Entry 9H1D (X-ray diffraction, 1.80 A resolution); this record covers chain A.

[Chain A]
Name: Angiotensin-converting enzyme
From: Homo sapiens
Notes: EC 3.2.1.-, 3.4.15.1
Reference sequence: P12821 (ACE_HUMAN); residues 37-633 here correspond to UniProt positions 642-1238 (UniProt number = residue number + 605)
Sequence (597 residues; numbered 37 to 633; the number before each row is that of its first residue):
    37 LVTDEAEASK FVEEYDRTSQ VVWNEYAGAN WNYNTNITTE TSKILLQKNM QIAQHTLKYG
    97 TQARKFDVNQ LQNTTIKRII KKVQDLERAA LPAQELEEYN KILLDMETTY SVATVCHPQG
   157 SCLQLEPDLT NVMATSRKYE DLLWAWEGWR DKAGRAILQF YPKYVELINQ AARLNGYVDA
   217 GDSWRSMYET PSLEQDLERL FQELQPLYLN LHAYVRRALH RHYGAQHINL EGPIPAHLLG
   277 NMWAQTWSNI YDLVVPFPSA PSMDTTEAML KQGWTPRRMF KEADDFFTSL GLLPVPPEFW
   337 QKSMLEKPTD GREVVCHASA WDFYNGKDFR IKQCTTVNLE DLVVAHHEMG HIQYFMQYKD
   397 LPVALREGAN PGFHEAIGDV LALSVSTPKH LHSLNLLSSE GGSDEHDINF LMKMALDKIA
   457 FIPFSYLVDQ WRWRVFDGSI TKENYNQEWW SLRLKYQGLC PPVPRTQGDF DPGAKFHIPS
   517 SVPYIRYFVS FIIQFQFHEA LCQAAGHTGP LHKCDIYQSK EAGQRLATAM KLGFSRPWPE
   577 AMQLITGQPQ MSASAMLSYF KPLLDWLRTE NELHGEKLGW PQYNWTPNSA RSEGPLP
Unresolved in the structure: 37-39, 626-633
Differences from the reference sequence: engineered mutation Gly64 (Glu669 in P12821), Gln90 (Asn695 in P12821), Gln155 (Asn760 in P12821), Gln337 (Asn942 in P12821), Gln586 (Asn1191 in P12821)
Cystine bridges: Cys152-Cys158, Cys352-Cys370, Cys538-Cys550
Glycans and other covalent adducts: N-acetylglucosamine (NAG) linked to Asn72; glycan linked to Asn109
Bound ions: Zn2+: His383, His387, Glu411 (together with A1IRR)
Small-molecule neighbours: A1IRR ((2S,5R)-5-(4-methylphenyl)-1-[2-[[(2S)-3-phenyl-2-sulfanyl-propanoyl]amino]ethanoyl]pyrrolidine-2-carboxylic acid): Gln281, His353, Ala354, Ser355, Ala356, Glu376, Val379, Val380, His383, Glu384, His387, Glu411, Asp415, Phe457, Lys511, Phe512, His513, Val518, Tyr520, Tyr523
UniProt features mapped onto this chain:
  - active site: Glu384 (Proton acceptor 2), His513 (Proton donor 2)
  - binding site (chloride): Arg186, Tyr224, Trp485, Arg489, Arg522
  - binding site (Zn(2+)): His383, His387, Glu411
  - site: Arg561, Leu562 (Cleavage), Asn620 (Not glycosylated), Arg627, Ser628 (Cleavage)
  - glycosylation (N-linked (GlcNAc...) asparagine): Asn72, Asn109 (complex)
From the paper describing this entry:
  - Zn2+ coordination: His383, His387, Glu411
  - binding site for A1IRR: Gln281, His353, Ala354, Ser355, Ala356, Glu376, Val379, Val380, His383, Glu384, His387, Phe457, Lys511, Phe512, His513, Val518, Tyr520, Tyr523
  - specificity-determining residues: Val380, Val518 (proposed by the authors, not directly observed)

[Summary]
Chain A binds compound A1IRR. N-acetylglucosamine is covalently linked to Asn72. His383, His387 and Glu411
form the Zn2+ site. From UniProt: active-site residues Glu384 and His513, 5 chloride-binding residues and 3
Zn2+-binding residues. From the paper: a binding site for A1IRR at Gln281, His353 and Ala354 among others;
Zn2+ coordination by His383, His387 and Glu411.
Chain A is Angiotensin-converting enzyme (Homo sapiens); the structure, Crystal structure of Angiotensin-1
converting enzyme C-domain in complex with dual ACE/NEP inhibitor AD015, was determined by X-ray diffraction,
deposited together with 9H1A, 9H1B, 9H1C and 9H1E.
